3CGM - chain A; structure by X-ray diffraction, 2.41 A resolution.

[Chain A]
Molecule: Peptidyl-prolyl cis-trans isomerase
Organism: Thermus thermophilus
Notes: EC 5.2.1.8
Reference sequence: Q5SLE7 (Q5SLE7_THET8); residues 1-149 here = UniProt positions 1-149
Chain sequence (158 residues; numbered 1 to 158; the number before each row is that of its first residue):
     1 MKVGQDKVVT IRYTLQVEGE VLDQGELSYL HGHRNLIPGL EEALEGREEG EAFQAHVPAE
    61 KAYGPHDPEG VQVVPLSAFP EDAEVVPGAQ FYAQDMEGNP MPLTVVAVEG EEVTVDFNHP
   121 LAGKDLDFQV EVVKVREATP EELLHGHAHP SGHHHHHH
Unresolved in the structure: 158
Differences from the reference sequence: expression tag (150-158)
Ion coordination: Ni2+: His145, His147, His149, His155, His157

[Summary]
His145, His147, His149, His155 and His157 coordinate Ni2+.
Chain A is Peptidyl-prolyl cis-trans isomerase (Thermus thermophilus); the structure, Crystal structure of
thermophilic SlyD, was determined by X-ray diffraction, deposited together with 3LUO and 3CGN.
